2C8Y - chains B and I of the 3 polymer chains in the assembly; structure by X-ray diffraction, 2.20 A resolution.

Chain B:
Name: Thrombin heavy chain
Organism: Homo sapiens
Notes: EC 3.4.21.5; fragment: fragment alpha thrombin, residues 364-622
UniProtKB: P00734 (THRB_HUMAN); the construct lacks a stretch of the UniProt sequence and is renumbered around it, so the offset changes along the chain: 16-37 = UniProt 364-385; 38-60 = UniProt 387-409; 61-77 = UniProt 419-435; 78-97 = UniProt 437-456; 8 more segments
Amino-acid sequence (259 residues; numbered 16 to 247 plus 28 insertion-coded residues; 1 number in that range is skipped by the numbering (no residue carries it; nothing is unmodelled there); the number before each row is that of its first residue; a row labelled like 60A-60I holds insertion residues (60A, then the next letters in order)):
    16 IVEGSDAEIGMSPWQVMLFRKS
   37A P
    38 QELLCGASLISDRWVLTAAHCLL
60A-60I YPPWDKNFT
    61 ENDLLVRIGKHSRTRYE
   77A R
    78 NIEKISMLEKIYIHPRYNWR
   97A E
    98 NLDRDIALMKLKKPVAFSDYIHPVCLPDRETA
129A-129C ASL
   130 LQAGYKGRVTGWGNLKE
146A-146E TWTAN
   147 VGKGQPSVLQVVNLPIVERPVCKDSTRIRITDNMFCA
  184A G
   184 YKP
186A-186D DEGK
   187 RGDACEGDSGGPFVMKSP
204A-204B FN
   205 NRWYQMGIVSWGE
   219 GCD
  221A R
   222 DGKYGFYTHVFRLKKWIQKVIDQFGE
Not modelled in the structure: 146A-146E, 147-149
Disulfide bonds: Cys-42/Cys-58, Cys-168/Cys-182, Cys-191/Cys-220
Metal / ion sites: Na+: Arg-221A, Lys-224
Ligand contacts: inhibitor of thrombin (C3M; N-[(2R,3S)-3-amino-2-hydroxy-4-phenylbutyl]naphthalene-2-sulfonamide): His-57, Tyr-60A, Trp-60D, Trp-96, Glu-97A, Asn-98, Leu-99, Ile-174, Glu-192, Ser-195, Ser-214, Trp-215, Gly-216, Glu-217
Swiss-Prot annotation at these positions:
  - region: Ala-183 to Val-200 (High affinity receptor-binding region which is also known as the TP508 peptide)
  - active site (Charge relay system): His-57, Asp-102, Ser-195
  - glycosylation: Asn-60G (N-linked (GlcNAc...) (complex) asparagine)

Chain I:
Name: Hirudin variant-2
Organism: Hirudo medicinalis
Notes: fragment: peptide fragment of hirudin, residues 61-72
UniProtKB: P09945 (ITH3_HIRME); residues 54-65 here correspond to UniProt positions 61-72 (UniProt number = residue number + 7)
Amino-acid sequence (12 residues; each row starts with the number of its first residue):
    54 GDFEEIPEEYLQ
Not modelled in the structure: 54
Modified positions: Tyr-63 (o-sulfo-l-tyrosine; TYS)
Swiss-Prot annotation at these positions:
  - region: Asp-55 to Gln-65 (Interaction with fibrinogen-binding exosite of thrombin)
  - modified residue: Tyr-63 (Sulfotyrosine)

Interface between chain B and chain I:
Contacting residue pairs - 23 pairs, chain B then chain I:
  Phe-34(B) / Phe-56(I)  hydrophobic
  Lys-36(B) / Leu-64(I)
  Gln-38(B) / Ile-59(I)
  Gln-38(B) / Leu-64(I)
  Leu-40(B) / Phe-56(I)
  Leu-65(B) / Ile-59(I)  hydrophobic
  Leu-65(B) / Tyr-63(I)
  Arg-67(B) / Ile-59(I)
  Arg-73(B) / Asp-55(I)  salt bridge
  Arg-73(B) / Phe-56(I)
  Thr-74(B) / Asp-55(I)
  Thr-74(B) / Phe-56(I)
  Thr-74(B) / Glu-57(I)  hydrogen bond (backbone-backbone)
  Arg-75(B) / Glu-57(I)
  Tyr-76(B) / Glu-57(I)  hydrogen bond (backbone-side chain)
  Tyr-76(B) / Glu-58(I)
  Tyr-76(B) / Pro-60(I)
  Tyr-76(B) / Tyr-63(I)
  Glu-80(B) / Tyr-63(I)
  Lys-81(B) / Tyr-63(I)
  Ile-82(B) / Ile-59(I)  hydrophobic
  Ile-82(B) / Tyr-63(I)
  Gln-151(B) / Asp-55(I)
Also at the interface, not in a pair above, chain B (17 interface residues in all): Met-32, Glu-39, Met-84

In short:
Chain B and chain I form an interface of 17 and 8 residues respectively; the contacts include 2 hydrogen bonds
and 1 salt bridge. Among the polar pairs are Arg-73(B)/Asp-55(I), Tyr-76(B)/Glu-57(I) and Thr-74(B)/Glu-57(I).
Ligands of chain B: inhibitor of thrombin.
Chain B is Thrombin heavy chain (Homo sapiens) and chain I is Hirudin variant-2 (Hirudo medicinalis); the
structure, thrombin inhibitors, was determined by X-ray diffraction (same publication as 2C8W, 2C8X, 2C8Z,
2C90 and 2C93).
